Entry 8UN1 (electron microscopy, 3.90 A resolution); this record covers chains C and W of the 21 polymer chains in the assembly.

# Chain C (and W)
Protein: T33-ml23-redesigned-CutA-fold
From: synthetic construct
Notes: chain W of this document is another copy of the same molecule, construct and numbering; everything in this record applies to it too
Amino-acid sequence (101 residues; numbered 17 to 117; the number before each row is that of its first residue):
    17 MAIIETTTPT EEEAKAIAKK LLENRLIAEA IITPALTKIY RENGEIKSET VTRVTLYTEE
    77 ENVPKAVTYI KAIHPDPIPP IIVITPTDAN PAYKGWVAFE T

# Interface between chain C and chain W
Pairs across the interface (11; chain C residue first):
  Leu38(C) with Ile55(W), hydrophobic; Ile62(W), hydrophobic
  Glu45(C) with Lys54(W); Ile55(W), hydrogen bond (side chain-backbone); Tyr56(W)
  Ala46(C) with Lys54(W)
  Ile47(C) with Leu52(W), hydrophobic; Lys54(W)
  Ile48(C) with Leu52(W)
  Tyr109(C) with Ile94(W), hydrophobic
  Glu116(C) with Arg57(W)
Other interface residues (no listed pair), chain C (12 interface residues in all): Arg41, Pro50, Arg69, Thr103, Asn106
Other interface residues (no listed pair), chain W (13 interface residues in all): Ala51, Thr53, Arg69, Ile97, Val99, Thr101

# Overview
12 residues of chain C face 13 of chain W across their interface; the contacts include 1 hydrogen bond. The
hydrogen-bonded pair is Glu45(C)-Ile55(W).
Both chains are T33-ml23-redesigned-CutA-fold (synthetic construct). Entry 8UN1 (T33-ml23 Assembly
Intermediate - Designed Tetrahedral Protein Cage Using Machine Learning Algorithms) was determined by electron
microscopy, deposited together with 8UF0, 8UI2, 8UJA, 8UKM, 8UMP and 8UMR.
